PDB entry 6QGF | X-ray diffraction, 1.34 A resolution | chain A

[Chain A]
Name: Galectin-3
Source organism: Homo sapiens
UniProtKB: P17931 (LEG3_HUMAN); residue numbers follow UniProt; this construct covers 113-250
Amino-acid sequence (138 residues; each row starts with the number of its first residue):
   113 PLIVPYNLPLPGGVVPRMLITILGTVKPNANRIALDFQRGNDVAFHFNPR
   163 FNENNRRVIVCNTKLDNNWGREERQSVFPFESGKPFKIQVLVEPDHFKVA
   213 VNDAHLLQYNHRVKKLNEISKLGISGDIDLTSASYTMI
Residues lining bound ligands: J0T ((2S,3R,4S,5R,6R)-4-[4-(3-fluorophenyl)-1,2,3-triazol-1-yl]-2-[(2R)-3-[4-(3-fluorophenyl)-1,2,3-triazol-1-yl]-2-oxidanyl-propyl]sulfanyl-6-(hydroxymethyl)oxane-3,5-diol): Arg144, Ile145, Ala146, His158, Asn160, Arg162, Glu165, Val172, Asn174, Trp181, Glu184, Arg186, Ser237, Gly238
Swiss-Prot annotation at these positions:
  - motif: Lys226 to Asp241 (Nuclear export signal)
  - binding site (a beta-D-galactoside): Trp181 to Gln187
  - modified residue: Ser188 (Phosphoserine)
What the authors report for this chain:
  - binding site for J0T: Asn160, Arg162

[In short]
Chain A binds compound J0T. UniProt lists 7 beta-D-galactoside-binding residues. From the paper: a binding
site for J0T at Asn160 and Arg162.
Chain A is Galectin-3 (Homo sapiens); the structure, Galectin-3C in complex with a pair of enantiomeric
ligands: R enantiomer, was determined by X-ray diffraction (same publication as 6QGE).
